7OH1 - chains E and D of the 3 polymer chains in the assembly; structure by electron microscopy, 8.00 A resolution (low resolution: residue-level contacts below are approximate; hydrogen-bond / salt-bridge calls are withheld).

[Chain E]
Protein: Fab TT110
Organism: Homo sapiens
Notes: antibody fragment or engineered binder
Sequence (228 residues; numbered 1 to 228; the number before each row is that of its first residue):
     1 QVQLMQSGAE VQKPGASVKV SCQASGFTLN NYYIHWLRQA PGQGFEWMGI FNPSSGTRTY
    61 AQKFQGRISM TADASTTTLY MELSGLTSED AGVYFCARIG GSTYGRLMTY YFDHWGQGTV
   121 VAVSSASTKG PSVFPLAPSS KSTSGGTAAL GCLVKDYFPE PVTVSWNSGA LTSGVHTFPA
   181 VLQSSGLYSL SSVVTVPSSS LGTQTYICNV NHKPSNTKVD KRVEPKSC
Disulfide bonds: Cys22-Cys96, Cys152-Cys208

[Chain D]
Protein: Fab TT110
Organism: Homo sapiens
Notes: antibody fragment or engineered binder
Sequence (212 residues; numbered 231 to 442; the number before each row is that of its first residue):
   231 VLTQGPVTLS VSPGGRGTLS CRASRSISTT LAWYQQKPGQ APRLLIYGAS TRATGIPARF
   291 TGSGSGTEFT LTISSLQSED FAVYYCQQYN DWPVTFGQGT QVEVKRTVAA PSVFIFPPSD
   351 EQLKSGTASV VCLLNNFYPR EAKVQWKVDN ALQSGNSQES VTEQDSKDST YSLSSTLTLS
   411 KADYEKHKVY ACEVTHQGLS SPVTKSFNRG EC
Disulfide bonds: Cys251-Cys316, Cys362-Cys422

[Chain E / chain D interface]
Disulfides between the chains: Cys228(E)-Cys442(D)
Contacting residue pairs (53):
  His35(E) - Val324(D)
  Leu37(E) - Phe326(D)
  Gln39(E) - Gln266(D)
  Gly44(E) - Tyr315(D)
  Phe45(E) - Gln266(D)
  Phe45(E) - Pro272(D)
  Phe45(E) - Tyr315(D)
  Phe45(E) - Phe326(D)
  Trp47(E) - Pro323(D)
  Trp47(E) - Val324(D)
  Thr109(E) - Tyr277(D)
  Tyr110(E) - Thr259(D)
  Tyr110(E) - Tyr277(D)
  Tyr110(E) - Tyr319(D)
  Tyr110(E) - Asn320(D)
  Tyr111(E) - Tyr277(D)
  Tyr111(E) - Tyr319(D)
  Phe112(E) - Tyr264(D)
  Phe112(E) - Leu274(D)
  Phe112(E) - Gln317(D)
  Phe112(E) - Phe326(D)
  Asp113(E) - Leu274(D)
  Trp115(E) - Pro272(D)
  Gly116(E) - Ala271(D)
  Phe134(E) - Glu351(D)
  Phe134(E) - Gln352(D)
  Pro135(E) - Ser349(D)
  Pro135(E) - Glu351(D)
  Leu136(E) - Phe346(D)
  Lys141(E) - Ile345(D)
  Lys141(E) - Phe346(D)
  Lys141(E) - Pro347(D)
  Lys141(E) - Ser436(D)
  Ser142(E) - Ile345(D)
  Ala149(E) - Phe346(D)
  Leu150(E) - Phe346(D)
  Leu153(E) - Gln352(D)
  His176(E) - Asn365(D)
  His176(E) - Ser402(D)
  Phe178(E) - Leu364(D)
  Phe178(E) - Asn365(D)
  Phe178(E) - Ser402(D)
  Phe178(E) - Leu403(D)
  Phe178(E) - Ser404(D)
  Pro179(E) - Ser402(D)
  Val181(E) - Glu389(D)
  Val181(E) - Val391(D)
  Leu182(E) - Glu389(D)
  Gln183(E) - Glu389(D)
  Ser184(E) - Glu389(D)
  Val193(E) - Leu363(D)
  Lys221(E) - Glu351(D)
  Cys228(E) - Cys442(D)  disulfide
Interface residues without a listed pair, chain E (35 interface residues in all): Thr59, Ala137, Ala180, Ser191
Interface residues without a listed pair, chain D (42 interface residues in all): Thr260, Arg273, Trp322, Gly327, Gln328, Phe344, Ser355, Ser359, Val361, Gln394, Thr406, Phe437

[Summary]
The interface between chain E and chain D involves 35 residues on one side and 42 on the other; the contacts
include 1 disulfide bond.
Here chain E is Fab TT110 and chain D is Fab TT110, both from Homo sapiens. Entry 7OH1 (Tetanus neurotoxin
LC-HN domain in complex with TT110-Fab1) was determined by electron microscopy.
